Entry 8G8G (electron microscopy, 3.20 A resolution); this record covers chains C and J of the 11 polymer chains in the assembly.

== Chain C ==
Name: Histone H2A
From: Xenopus laevis
UniProt: Q6AZJ8 (Q6AZJ8_XENLA); residues 1-129 here correspond to UniProt positions 2-130 (UniProt number = residue number + 1)
Chain sequence (129 residues; numbered 1 to 129; the number before each row is that of its first residue):
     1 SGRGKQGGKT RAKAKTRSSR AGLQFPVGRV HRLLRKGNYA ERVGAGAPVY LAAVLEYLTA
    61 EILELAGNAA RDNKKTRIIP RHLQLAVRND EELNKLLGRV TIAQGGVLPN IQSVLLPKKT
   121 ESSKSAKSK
Disordered / not traced: 1-10, 119-129

== Chain J ==
Molecule: Lin28b DNA
Sequence (182 nucleotides; each row starts with the number of its first residue; numbers below 1 keep their minus sign (DG-106 is residue -106)):
  -106 GCATAAGTTA AGTGGTATTA ACATATCCTC AGTGGTGAGT ATTAACATGG AACTTACTCC
   -46 AACAATACAG ATGCTGAATA AATGTAGTCT AAGTGAAGAA AGAAGGAAAG GTGGGAGCTG
    14 CCATCACTCA GAATTGTCCA GCAGGGATTG TGCAAGCTTG TGAATAAAGA CACATACTTC
    74 AT
Disordered / not traced: -106 to -101, 74-75

== Chain C / chain J interface ==
Residue-residue contacts (16; chain C residue first):
  Arg11(C) with DG43(J), base contact; DT44(J), hydrogen bond to the sugar
  Arg29(C) with DA48(J), hydrogen bond to the phosphate; DG49(J), salt bridge to the phosphate
  Arg42(C) with DG38(J), hydrogen bond to the sugar; DG39(J), phosphate contact
  Val43(C) with DG38(J), phosphate contact; DG39(J), hydrogen bond to the phosphate
  Gly44(C) with DG38(J), phosphate contact
  Ala45(C) with DG38(J), hydrogen bond to the phosphate
  Lys75(C) with DT58(J), phosphate contact; DA59(J), salt bridge to the phosphate
  Thr76(C) with DA57(J), sugar contact; DT58(J), hydrogen bond to the phosphate
  Arg77(C) with DA57(J), sugar contact; DT58(J), hydrogen bond to the phosphate
Other interface residues (no listed pair), chain C (14 interface residues in all): Thr16, His31, Arg35, Glu41, Lys74
Other interface residues (no listed pair), chain J (10 interface residues in all): DA47

== Summary ==
14 residues of chain C face 10 of chain J across their interface; the contacts include 7 hydrogen bonds and 2
salt bridges. Among the polar pairs are Arg11(C)-DT44(J), Arg42(C)-DG38(J) and Arg29(C)-DA48(J).
Here chain C is Histone H2A (Xenopus laevis) and chain J is Lin28b DNA. Entry 8G8G (Interaction of H3 tail in
LIN28B nucleosome with Oct4) was determined by electron microscopy together with 8G87, 8G88, 8G8B and 8G8E
from the same study.
